Entry 5ZR1 (electron microscopy, 3.00 A resolution); this record covers chains D and E of the 8 polymer chains in the assembly.

Chain D:
Molecule: Origin recognition complex subunit 4
Organism: Saccharomyces cerevisiae (strain ATCC 204508 / S288c)
UniProt: P54791 (ORC4_YEAST); residues 1-529 here = UniProt positions 1-529
Sequence (529 residues; row label = number of the first residue in the row):
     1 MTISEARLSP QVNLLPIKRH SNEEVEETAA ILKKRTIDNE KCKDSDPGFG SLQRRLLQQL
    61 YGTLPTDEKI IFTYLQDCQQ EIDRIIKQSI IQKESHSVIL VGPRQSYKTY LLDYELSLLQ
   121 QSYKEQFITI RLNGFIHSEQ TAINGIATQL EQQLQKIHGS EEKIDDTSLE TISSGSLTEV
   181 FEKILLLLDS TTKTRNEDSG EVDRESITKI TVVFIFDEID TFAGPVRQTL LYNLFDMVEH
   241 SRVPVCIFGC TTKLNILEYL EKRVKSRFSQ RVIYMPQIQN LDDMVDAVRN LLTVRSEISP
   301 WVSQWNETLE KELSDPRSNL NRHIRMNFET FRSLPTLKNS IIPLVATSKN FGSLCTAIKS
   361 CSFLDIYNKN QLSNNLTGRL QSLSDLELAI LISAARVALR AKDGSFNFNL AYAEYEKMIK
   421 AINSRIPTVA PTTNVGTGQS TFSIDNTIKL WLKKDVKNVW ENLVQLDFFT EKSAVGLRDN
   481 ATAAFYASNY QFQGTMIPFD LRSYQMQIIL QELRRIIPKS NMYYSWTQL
Disordered / not traced: 1-45, 159-170, 191-205, 427-445
Curated features (UniProtKB/Swiss-Prot):
  - modified residue: S9 (Phosphoserine)
Metal / ion sites: Mg2+: T109 (together with ATP-gamma-S)
Ligand contacts:
  - ATP-gamma-S (AGS; phosphothiophosphoric acid-adenylate ester), molecule 1: Y61, G62, K69, P103, R104, Q105, S106, Y107, K108, T109, Y110, D113, E218, T252, P335, K338
  - ATP-gamma-S (AGS), molecule 2: H240, R263, R267
From the paper describing this entry:
  - binding site for 72bp-oring DNA, ACS305, A-rich: Y486
  - binding site for ATP-gamma-S: Y107, R267
  - binding site for 72bp-oring DNA, ACS305, T-rich: F485
  - specificity-determining residues: Y486

Chain E:
Molecule: Origin recognition complex subunit 5
Organism: Saccharomyces cerevisiae (strain ATCC 204508 / S288c)
UniProt: P50874 (ORC5_YEAST); residue numbers follow UniProt; this construct covers 1-479
Sequence (479 residues; numbered 1 to 479; the number before each row is that of its first residue):
     1 MNVTTPEVAF REYQTNCLAS YISADPDITP SNLILQGYSG TGKTYTLKKY FNANPNLHAV
    61 WLEPVELVSW KPLLQAIART VQYKLKTLYP NIPTTDYDPL QVEEPFLLVK TLHNIFVQYE
   121 SLQEKTCLFL ILDGFDSLQD LDAALFNKYI KLNELLPKDS KINIKFIYTM LETSFLQRYS
   181 THCIPTVMFP RYNVDEVSTI LVMSRCGELM EDSCLRKRII EEQITDCTDD QFQNVAANFI
   241 HLIVQAFHSY TGNDIFALND LIDFKWPKYV SRITKENIFE PLALYKSAIK LFLSTDDNLS
   301 ENGQGESAIT TNRDDLENSQ TYDLSIISKY LLIASYICSY LEPRYDASIF SRKTRIIQGR
   361 AAYGRRKKKE VNPRYLQPSL FAIERLLAIF QAIFPIQGKA ESGSLSALRE ESLMKANIEV
   421 FQNLSELHTL KLIATTMNKN IDYLSPKVRW KVNVPWEIIK EISESVHFNI SDYFSDIHE
Disordered / not traced: 300-318
Curated features (UniProtKB/Swiss-Prot):
  - binding site (ATP): G37 to T44
Ligand contacts: ATP-gamma-S (AGS; phosphothiophosphoric acid-adenylate ester): V8, A9, F10, R11, Y38, S39, G40, T41, G42, K43, T44, Y45, L171, Y192, I200, M203, I255, F256
From the paper describing this entry:
  - binding site for 72bp-oring DNA, ACS305, T-rich: Q358 to K367
  - contacts within the chain: R360-Y363
  - binding site for ATP-gamma-S: K151

Chain D / chain E interface:
Contacting residue pairs (111; chain D residue first):
  Q53(D) with M1(E)
  L57(D) with M1(E), hydrophobic
  Q58(D) with I28(E)
  Y61(D) with Y21(E); D27(E); I28(E); P30(E)
  T63(D) with D27(E), hydrogen bond (side chain-backbone)
  R104(D) with T181(E); H182(E), hydrogen bond
  Q105(D) with T181(E); H182(E), hydrogen bond (side chain-backbone); C183(E)
  T109(D) with E154(E)
  R131(D) with E154(E); L155(E); K158(E)
  N133(D) with K151(E); L155(E)
  F135(D) with N147(E); K148(E)
  I136(D) with P105(E); F106(E); V109(E), hydrophobic; K148(E); L155(E), hydrophobic
  H137(D) with F106(E)
  T141(D) with E104(E), hydrogen bond; F106(E)
  N144(D) with F106(E)
  G145(D) with F106(E)
  T148(D) with K110(E)
  Q152(D) with H113(E), hydrogen bond
  D217(D) with E154(E)
  T336(D) with C183(E), hydrogen bond
  N339(D) with Y21(E), hydrogen bond (backbone-side chain); C183(E), hydrogen bond (side chain-backbone); P185(E)
  I342(D) with S20(E); Y21(E), hydrophobic
  P343(D) with S20(E); Y21(E)
  A346(D) with S20(E)
  T347(D) with N16(E); S20(E)
  F363(D) with Y13(E), hydrophobic
  I366(D) with Y13(E), hydrophobic
  Y367(D) with Y13(E)
  N370(D) with Y13(E); Q14(E); M188(E)
  Q371(D) with T186(E); M188(E)
  S373(D) with M188(E); P190(E)
  N374(D) with Q36(E); T173(E); F189(E); P190(E)
  N375(D) with T173(E)
  R379(D) with Y38(E), hydrogen bond; T173(E)
  S382(D) with R191(E); N253(E)
  S384(D) with H248(E); S249(E)
  L386(D) with S249(E)
  E387(D) with T251(E); G252(E)
  N407(D) with Y375(E)
  N409(D) with Y375(E)
  L410(D) with Y375(E), hydrophobic
  A413(D) with Y375(E)
  K449(D) with L293(E), hydrogen bond (side chain-backbone)
  W451(D) with S249(E); Y250(E), hydrophobic
  K453(D) with E457(E), salt bridge
  D455(D) with Y250(E); T295(E), hydrogen bond
  N458(D) with Y250(E)
  V459(D) with S249(E); Y250(E)
  N462(D) with T251(E)
  Q465(D) with Y38(E)
  L466(D) with Y38(E), hydrophobic; R191(E)
  D467(D) with E172(E); S174(E)
  L477(D) with L141(E); F175(E), hydrophobic; R178(E)
  R478(D) with D142(E); A143(E), hydrogen bond (backbone-backbone)
  D479(D) with A144(E)
  N480(D) with D142(E)
  A481(D) with D142(E), hydrogen bond (backbone-side chain)
  A484(D) with D140(E); D142(E)
  Y490(D) with M437(E)
  Q493(D) with M437(E); K451(E)
  M496(D) with M437(E), hydrophobic; N453(E)
  I497(D) with Q377(E)
  P498(D) with N453(E)
  D500(D) with P455(E); E457(E)
  L501(D) with Y375(E); L376(E); Q377(E), hydrogen bond (backbone-side chain)
  S503(D) with Q377(E), hydrogen bond
Interface residues without a listed pair, chain D (75 interface residues in all): R54, Q149, S333, P335, L383, K454, N489, Q491, R502
Interface residues without a listed pair, chain E (72 interface residues in all): C17, D25, T29, G37, L152, I184, V187, A246, D254, N298, Y340, R374, P378, K439

Overview:
75 residues of chain D face 72 of chain E across their interface, with 15 hydrogen bonds and 1 salt bridge.
Polar contacts include K453(D)-E457(E), T63(D)-D27(E) and R104(D)-H182(E). From the paper: a binding site for
ATP-gamma-S at Y107(D), R267(D) and K151(E); a binding site for 72bp-oring DNA, ACS305, T-rich at F485(D) and
Q358(E).
Chain D is Origin recognition complex subunit 4 and chain E is Origin recognition complex subunit 5, both from
Saccharomyces cerevisiae (strain ATCC 204508 / S288c); the structure, Saccharomyces Cerevisiae Origin
Recognition Complex Bound to a 72-bp Origin DNA containing ACS and B1 element, was determined by electron
microscopy.
